3E0M - chains B and D of the 7 polymer chains in the assembly; structure by X-ray diffraction, 2.40 A resolution.

== Chain B (and D) ==
Molecule: Peptide methionine sulfoxide reductase msrA/msrB 1
From: Streptococcus pneumoniae
Notes: EC 1.8.4.11, 1.8.4.12; chain D of this document is another copy of the same molecule, construct and numbering; everything in this record applies to it too
UniProtKB: P0A3Q9 (MSAB1_STRPN); residues 1-312 here = UniProt positions 1-312
Sequence (313 residues; each row starts with the number of its first residue; numbering starts at 0):
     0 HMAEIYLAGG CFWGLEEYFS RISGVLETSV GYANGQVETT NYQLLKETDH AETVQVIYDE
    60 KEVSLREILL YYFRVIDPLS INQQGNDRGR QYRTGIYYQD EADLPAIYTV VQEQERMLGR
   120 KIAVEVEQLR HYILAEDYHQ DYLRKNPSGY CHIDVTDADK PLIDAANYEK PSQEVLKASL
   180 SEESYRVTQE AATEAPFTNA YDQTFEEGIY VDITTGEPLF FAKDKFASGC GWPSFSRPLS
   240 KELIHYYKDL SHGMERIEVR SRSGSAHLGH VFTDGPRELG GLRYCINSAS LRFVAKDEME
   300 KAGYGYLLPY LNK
Unresolved in the structure: 0 (chain D: fully traced)
Construct notes: expression tag (0); engineered mutation Leu-238 (Ile in P0A3Q9)
UniProt features mapped onto this chain:
  - active site: Cys-10, Cys-284 (Nucleophile)
What the authors report for this chain:
  - catalytic residues: Cys-10, Cys-150, Cys-229, Cys-284 (proposed by the authors, not directly observed)
  - binding site for Short peptide SHMAEI: Thr-192, His-266, His-269, Cys-284, Asn-286
  - catalytic residues: Thr-192, His-266, His-269, Asn-286 (citing earlier work)
  - contacts within the chain: Asp-156/Lys-159

== Interface between chain B and chain D ==
Residue-residue contacts (18):
  Cys-10(B) / Lys-45(D)  hydrogen bond
  Trp-12(B) / Gln-42(D)
  Trp-12(B) / Lys-45(D)
  Tyr-41(B) / Tyr-41(D)
  Gln-42(B) / Trp-12(D)
  Gln-42(B) / Tyr-41(D)
  Gln-42(B) / Tyr-137(D)
  Leu-43(B) / Tyr-141(D)
  Leu-43(B) / Tyr-149(D)  hydrophobic
  Glu-46(B) / Tyr-149(D)
  Thr-47(B) / Tyr-149(D)
  Asp-86(B) / Lys-45(D)  salt bridge
  Arg-87(B) / Arg-87(D)
  Tyr-91(B) / Lys-45(D)
  Tyr-137(B) / Gln-42(D)
  Tyr-141(B) / Leu-43(D)
  Tyr-149(B) / Lys-45(D)
  Tyr-149(B) / Glu-46(D)  hydrogen bond (backbone-side chain)
Other interface residues (no listed pair), chain B (16 interface residues in all): Lys-45, His-138, Gly-148
Other interface residues (no listed pair), chain D (12 interface residues in all): Asp-86, Tyr-91

== In short ==
Chain B and chain D form an interface of 16 and 12 residues respectively, with 2 hydrogen bonds and 1 salt
bridge. Among the polar pairs are Asp-86(B)/Lys-45(D), Cys-10(B)/Lys-45(D) and Tyr-149(B)/Glu-46(D). The paper
reports catalytic residues Cys-10(B), Cys-150(B) and Cys-229(B) among others; a binding site for Short peptide
SHMAEI at Thr-192(B), His-266(B) and His-269(B) among others.
Both chains are Peptide methionine sulfoxide reductase msrA/msrB 1 (Streptococcus pneumoniae). Entry 3E0M
(Crystal structure of fusion protein of MsrA and MsrB) was determined by X-ray diffraction (same publication
as 3E0O).
